Entry 5LOV (X-ray diffraction, 2.40 A resolution); this record covers chains C and E of the 6 polymer chains in the assembly.

== Chain C ==
Protein: Tubulin alpha-1B chain
From: Bos taurus
Reference sequence: P81947 (TBA1B_BOVIN); residue numbers follow UniProt; this construct covers 1-451
Chain sequence (451 residues; each row starts with the number of its first residue):
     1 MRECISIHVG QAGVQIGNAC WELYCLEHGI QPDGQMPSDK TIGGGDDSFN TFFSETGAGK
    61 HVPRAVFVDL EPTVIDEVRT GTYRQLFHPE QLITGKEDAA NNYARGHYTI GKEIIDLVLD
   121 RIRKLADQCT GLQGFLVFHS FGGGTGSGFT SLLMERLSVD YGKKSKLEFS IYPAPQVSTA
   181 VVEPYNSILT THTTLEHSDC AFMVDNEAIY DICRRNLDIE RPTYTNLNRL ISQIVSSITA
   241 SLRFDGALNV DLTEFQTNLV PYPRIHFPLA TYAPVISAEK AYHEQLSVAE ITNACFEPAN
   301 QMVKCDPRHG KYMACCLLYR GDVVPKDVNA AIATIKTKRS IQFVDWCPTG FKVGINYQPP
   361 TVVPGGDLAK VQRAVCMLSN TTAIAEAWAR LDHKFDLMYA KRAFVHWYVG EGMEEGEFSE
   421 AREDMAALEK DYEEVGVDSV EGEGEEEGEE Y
Unresolved in the structure: 340-342, 441-451
Ion coordination: Mg2+: E254 (shared with 1 residue of chain B)
Small-molecule neighbours:
  - dz 2384 (71E): L248, V324, P325, V328, N329, I332, A333, K336, F351, V353, I355
  - GTP (guanosine-5'-triphosphate): G10, Q11, A12, Q15, I16, D69, D98, A99, A100, N101, S140, G142, G143, G144, T145, G146, I171, P173, V177, S178, T179, E183, N206, Y224, L227, N228, I231

== Chain E ==
Protein: Stathmin-4
From: Rattus norvegicus
Reference sequence: P63043 (STMN4_RAT), isoform P63043-3; residues 5-145 here correspond to UniProt positions 76-216 (UniProt number = residue number + 71)
Chain sequence (143 residues; numbered 3 to 145; the number before each row is that of its first residue):
     3 MADMEVIELN KCTSGQSFEV ILKPPSFDGV PEFNASLPRR RDPSLEEIQK KLEAAEERRK
    63 YQEAELLKHL AEKREHEREV IQKAIEENNN FIKMAKEKLA QKMESNKENR EAHLAAMLER
   123 LQEKDKHAEE VRKNKELKEE ASR
Unresolved in the structure: 3-7, 27-43, 142-145
Sequence notes: initiating methionine (3); expression tag (4)
Curated features (UniProtKB/Swiss-Prot):
  - modified residue: S19 (Phosphoserine)

== How chain C and chain E interact ==
Contacting residue pairs (32; chain C residue first):
  H107(C) with K104(E); M105(E)
  Y108(C) with K104(E); M105(E), hydrophobic; N108(E)
  T109(C) with R112(E)
  K112(C) with M105(E)
  E155(C) with L101(E); K104(E), salt bridge
  R156(C) with L101(E)
  S158(C) with F93(E); I94(E)
  V159(C) with I94(E); A97(E), hydrophobic; K98(E)
  G162(C) with N90(E); I94(E)
  K163(C) with N90(E), hydrogen bond (backbone-side chain)
  T193(C) with K104(E)
  E196(C) with F93(E); K100(E), salt bridge
  H197(C) with F93(E)
  V409(C) with H115(E), hydrogen bond (backbone-side chain)
  G410(C) with R112(E)
  E411(C) with N108(E); R112(E), salt bridge
  G412(C) with N108(E), hydrogen bond (backbone-side chain); N111(E), hydrogen bond (backbone-side chain); R112(E)
  M413(C) with N108(E)
  E414(C) with S107(E); N111(E), hydrogen bond
Interface residues without a listed pair, chain C (21 interface residues in all): L152, E417
Interface residues without a listed pair, chain E (15 interface residues in all): E89

== In short ==
Chain C and chain E form an interface of 21 and 15 residues respectively, with 5 hydrogen bonds and 3 salt
bridges. Among the polar pairs are E155(C)-K104(E), E196(C)-K100(E) and E411(C)-R112(E). Ligands of chain C:
GTP and dz 2384.
Here chain C is Tubulin alpha-1B chain (Bos taurus) and chain E is Stathmin-4 (Rattus norvegicus). Entry 5LOV
(DZ-2384 tubulin complex) was determined by X-ray diffraction.
